PDB entry 6O7H | electron microscopy, 2.90 A resolution | chains C and D of the 9 polymer chains in the assembly

[Chain C (and D)]
Name: Csm3
From: Thermococcus onnurineus (strain NA1)
Notes: chain D of this document is another copy of the same molecule, construct and numbering; everything in this record applies to it too
Reference sequence: B6YWC0 (B6YWC0_THEON); residue numbers follow UniProt; this construct covers 1-290
Sequence (292 residues; each row starts with the number of its first residue; numbers below 1 keep their minus sign (Gly-1 is residue -1)):
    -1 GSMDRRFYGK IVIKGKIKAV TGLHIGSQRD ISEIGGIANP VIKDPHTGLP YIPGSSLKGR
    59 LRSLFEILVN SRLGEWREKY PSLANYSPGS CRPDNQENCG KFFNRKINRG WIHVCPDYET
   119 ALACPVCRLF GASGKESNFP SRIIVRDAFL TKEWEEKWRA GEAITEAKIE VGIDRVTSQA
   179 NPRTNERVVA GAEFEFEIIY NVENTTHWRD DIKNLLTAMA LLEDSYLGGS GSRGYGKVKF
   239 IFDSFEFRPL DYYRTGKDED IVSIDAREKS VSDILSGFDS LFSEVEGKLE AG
Not modelled in the structure: -1 to 3, 28-33, 288-290 (chain D: -1 to 0, 27-28, 288-290)
Construct notes: expression tag (-1 to 0); conflict Ala36 (Asp in B6YWC0)
Ion coordination: Zn2+: His111, Cys113, Cys122, Cys125

[Chain C / chain D interface]
Pairs across the interface (78):
  Thr19(C) with Asp145(D)
  Ile65(C) with Arg3(D); Arg4(D); Phe5(D), hydrophobic
  Leu66(C) with Leu248(D), hydrophobic
  Asn68(C) with Arg3(D), hydrogen bond (side chain-backbone)
  Ser69(C) with Arg4(D); Phe5(D), hydrogen bond (side chain-backbone); Leu248(D)
  Arg70(C) with Leu248(D)
  Trp74(C) with Arg252(D)
  Gly87(C) with Asp2(D)
  Ser88(C) with Met1(D); Asp2(D)
  Trp152(C) with His44(D)
  Lys155(C) with His44(D)
  Glu164(C) with Pro43(D); Tyr49(D)
  Lys166(C) with Pro51(D); Ser53(D), hydrogen bond
  Ile167(C) with Gln26(D)
  Glu168(C) with Ser53(D)
  Ile171(C) with Ile110(D)
  Asp172(C) with Arg90(D), salt bridge; Gly108(D); Trp109(D), hydrogen bond (side chain-backbone)
  Arg173(C) with Ser61(D); Glu64(D), salt bridge; Ile65(D); Phe101(D); Trp109(D), hydrogen bond (backbone-backbone); Ile110(D)
  Val174(C) with Phe101(D), hydrophobic
  Thr175(C) with Arg90(D), hydrogen bond
  Gln177(C) with Arg90(D); Arg107(D)
  Asn179(C) with Asn106(D); Arg107(D); Gly108(D), hydrogen bond (side chain-backbone)
  Arg185(C) with Tyr49(D), hydrogen bond; Asp145(D), salt bridge
  Val187(C) with Pro43(D), hydrophobic; His44(D)
  Ala188(C) with His44(D)
  Thr215(C) with Tyr251(D); Arg252(D)
  Ala218(C) with Tyr251(D)
  Leu219(C) with Phe5(D), hydrophobic; Tyr251(D), hydrophobic
  Asp222(C) with Lys8(D); Ile142(D); Arg144(D), hydrogen bond (backbone-side chain); Ile197(D); Tyr251(D), hydrogen bond
  Ser223(C) with Lys8(D), hydrogen bond; Arg144(D), hydrogen bond (backbone-side chain)
  Gly229(C) with Ile142(D)
  Ser230(C) with Lys56(D), hydrogen bond; Ser139(D); Ile141(D), hydrogen bond (side chain-backbone); Ile142(D); Val143(D), hydrogen bond (backbone-backbone)
  Arg231(C) with Gly52(D); Ser53(D), hydrogen bond (backbone-backbone); Val143(D); Asp145(D)
  Gly232(C) with Val143(D), hydrogen bond (backbone-backbone); Arg144(D); Asp145(D)
  Lys235(C) with Arg144(D)
  Val269(C) with Tyr250(D); Gly254(D)
  Ile272(C) with Tyr251(D); Arg252(D); Thr253(D)
  Leu273(C) with Thr253(D), hydrogen bond (backbone-backbone); Gly254(D); Lys255(D)
Interface residues without a listed pair, chain C (47 interface residues in all): Val18, Lys77, Pro86, Pro91, Glu160, Lys211, Glu221, Tyr224, Gly234
Interface residues without a listed pair, chain D (43 interface residues in all): Asp42, Ser88, Ile105, Phe147, Arg246

[Summary]
Chain C and chain D form an interface of 47 and 43 residues respectively; the contacts include 18 hydrogen
bonds and 3 salt bridges. Polar pairs include Asp172(C)-Arg90(D), Arg173(C)-Glu64(D) and Arg185(C)-Asp145(D).
The Zn2+ site is built by His111(C), Cys113(C), Cys122(C) and Cys125(C).
Both chains are Csm3 (Thermococcus onnurineus (strain NA1)). Entry 6O7H (Cryo-EM structure of Csm-crRNA-target
RNA ternary complex in complex with cA4 in type III-A CRISPR-Cas system) was determined by electron microscopy
together with 6O73, 6O74, 6O75, 6O78, 6O79, 6O7B and 3 further entries from the same study.
